Entry 8TOC (electron microscopy, 3.11 A resolution); this record covers chains R and a of the 181 polymer chains in the assembly.

# Chain R
Molecule: 4269-nt RNA strand
Source organism: Bacteria abnormis
Sequence (4269 nucleotides; numbered 1 to 4269; the number before each row is that of its first residue):
     1 GGAGUGAACCCCGGAGGGGGUUCGCUGAAAGCCGAAUCGAAUUCGACUUU
    51 GCGUGAUUCACAUCACGUCUUACUCACGAUACUAGUACCGCGAGUUAUCU
   101 UGUGGUAAUUAAAAACUACCAGGAGAUAACUUUAUGAAGAAAAGGACAAA
   151 AGCCUUGCUUCCCUAUGCGGUUUUCAUCAUACUCAGCUUUCAACUAACAU
   201 UGUUGACUGCCUUGUUUAUGUAUUACCAUUAUACCUUUUAGGAGAUGGUG
   251 UCAUGAACAUGUACAAAUGGGUACCUGAAAGUAUCCGCGAUUCUGGCGAG
   301 GGGCAACCCUCUUAUUCAAAUAAUGGUGAUUAUGCACCGAGCGGCCCUUG
   351 GGUUGCUGCGGGUAUUCAUACCAUGCCACAAUCGCUGCGGGAUUCCAUGA
   401 GAAAUUCUAUCAUGGUCACCGCGCAAGCUCGUCGUGAUGUCAUUGGCCCC
   451 GAAUGGGGCCCUGACGGACGCUUUACUGGAUAUGCUUCAGUGAUCGGGAC
   501 ACCUGAUCCUAAGCCUGCUGAUAUUGUGAACAAGUUUACAGUUGAACGCA
   551 GACCGGUCAGCAACGGAAAUUUUCAACAGCGUGUGAAAGCUGGUGACAUU
   601 GUUGUUGCACCGUAUACCAGUGAUGGAAAGAUUACUGUUAAACUAGUCGC
   651 CGGUCAGAAGGACAUUUCAAGUACUCCUGAUUACGAUUAUCGAAUUGACA
   701 GUAGUUUGGCGUCAUCCGCCGGAUUUGUUGUUGCUGGUGAACGUUGGUAU
   751 UAUACCAAACGUCACUUCAUUAUCCCUCGUUACUUCCAAAACUGGCGCAU
   801 GCGCCGGCGUAAGUACGUAACUGGUUGGGUAAUGCCAACGUUUUAUAGUC
   851 CGAAAGAGAUUUUUAAUCGCCUUAAGGAUUCGUUGGUACCAGAUACUGGG
   901 UUAGUCACCCAAGUUUGGGCAGACAACAACACAAAACGGAUGGAUUUCCU
   951 CACCGCUAUGGCUGAAAUCCCACAGACUCUCUCUUCUUUUCUCGAUGCGU
  1001 UGGGUUACCUCGGAUCGCUUAUUAAAGAUUUUAAACGUCGUCGCUUCUUU
  1051 UUAAAUAAAGCGCAUCAACGUAUCCGUAAUAAGCUCGGGGUGUCUUUCGC
  1101 AGAAAGAAGAUCACAAAUUGUAUCUAAGUACGAUCGUAAGAUCGCAUCUG
  1151 CCCGUAAGCCUGCAAUUAUUGUAAAAUUGCGGCAACGGAAAGAAAAGGCC
  1201 UUAAAAGCCCUAGAUAAAAUGCGUGUUCGAGAGGAAAAGAAAAUGAUACG
  1251 UGAAUUUGCCACUCAGGCAGCCUCACUAUGGCUUUCUUUUCGGUACGAGA
  1301 UCAUGCCGCUUUAUUAUCAAUCUCAGGACGUAUUGGACGUAAUUGCCAAC
  1351 UCGACUUCUGAAUUUAUGACAUCGCGGGACUUUGUUGCUAAAGCAAUCAA
  1401 CAUUGGAAUUCCUUUGGAAUGGAAUCUUGAUCAAGAAAACUUGGUUUCUC
  1451 AACCGAGACACAAUGUGAUGGUUAAAUCAAAAUUGUCACCCGAAAACAAC
  1501 AUCGGGAAGACUCUUUCAGUUAAUCCAUUUACAACAGCUUGGGAGCUGUU
  1551 GACAUUGUCCUUCGUCGUCGACUGGUUUGUCAACUUUGGUGACGUCAUCG
  1601 CAGGGUUUACUGGCGGUUACUCAGAUGAUUCUGGGGCAACUGCUAGUUGG
  1651 CGCUUUGAUGAUAAAAAGGUAUUCCACUUAAAGAAUAUCCCCUCAGCUAU
  1701 GGUGAUCGUCGACAUUAACUUCUACACCCGUCAGGUCAUUGACCCGCGGC
  1751 UGUGCGGGGGGCUUGCUUUCUCCCCCAAACUUAACCUUUUCCGGUAUCUU
  1801 GACGCCAUGAGUUUAUCAUGGAAUCGAUCUCGUUUAAAGAUCAGUCGAGC
  1851 UACUUGACAAUUUUCUGCGCACCCAUCCCGGGUGGCGCCCAAAGUGAGGA
  1901 AAAUCACAUGGCAAAUAAGCCAAUGCAACCGAUCACAUCUACAGCAAAUA
  1951 AAAUUGUGUGGAGUGAUCCAACUCGUUUAUCAACUACAUUUUCAGCAAGU
  2001 CUGUUACGCCAACGUGUUAAAGUUGGUAUAGCCGAACUGAAUAAUGUUUC
  2051 AGGUCAAUAUGUAUCUGUUUAUAAGCGUCCUGCACCUAAACCGGAAGGUU
  2101 GUGCAGAUGCCUGUGUCAUUAUGCCGAAUGAAAACCAAUCCAUUCGCACA
  2151 GUGAUUUCAGGGUCAGCCGAAAACUUGGCUACCUUAAAAGCAGAAUGGGA
  2201 AACUCACAAACGUAACGUUGACACACUCUUCGCGAGCGGCAACGCCGGUU
  2251 UGGGUUUCCUUGACCCUACUGCGGCUAUCGUAUCGUCUGAUACUACUGCU
  2301 UAAGUGGUGAUUACUGUGCCUAAAAGUCAAAAUAAACGACAAAUAAGACG
  2351 CAGUUCUUCCGUUAAUUACAAGAAUAUCGUUAAAGCUUGCAAUGAUGCAA
  2401 UGCUAAACGCUUGUGAUCAACUGAAGUCCACGAGUAUUCCUGCUUUCCAA
  2451 UCAAACGUCCUUUCGGAUGUUCUUUCCCUCUCUGAUGCGGCCGACAUAAC
  2501 AGUCAAGCACCGAAUUGUUUCUAAAUUCGGCGAGCCUGCUGGGUCGAGCC
  2551 UCCGCGACGUUGCUUUUAACAAUUAUAAAUUGUUCGAACAACAUCUUGGG
  2601 AGCAUUCCUCAGAUUACUAAUCUGUGGCAGGAAGGAAAAGAGUUUUUCUU
  2651 UUUGCGGAAAGCAAAGGCUAACUUGGGUAAAUGGUUAAAAACAUUUAAAC
  2701 UUGACUAUAAUUCUAUUACAGUCGAGUUCACCCCAGGUGAGUCUUAUACC
  2751 UCGGCCACUGGGCACGUAUCGGUGUUUGCUAAGCUUUCCAACUUAGCUCA
  2801 CUGGACAUGCACUGCUGACGUCGUUGAUGAUGUUUGCCAUCUAGUGUAUU
  2851 AUAAUCGCGGCCUAAAGGCUGCCGCUAGAAAACACAUCGGUCUGAUGGUC
  2901 CCAAUUGAGGGAGAGUCUGGGUUUGACACCUUUUCUCGCCACCUCAUGGG
  2951 UGUUAUAUCCAUCGUUCCUGGGGCCCGCGGCGCAUCCGUGCCGAAGAACC
  3001 AGGAAACGGACCGUUUUAUCGACGUUGAACCCACUUUCAAUAUGAUUCUC
  3051 CAGCGUUGGGUAGCGGGCGAAAUUACUCGCUGCUUAACUUUAGCUAAGAA
  3101 UCAUCUUGGCGCAUCACGGAAUAUUAACGGUAAAGUUGUAUUUCACGAUG
  3151 CUCAAGAAUUGCACAAAGAAAUGAUCCGAGAUCUUUCUUAUGCUACUAUU
  3201 GAUUUUUCAAACGCUUCUGAUAGCGUCUUGCUGUGGGUGGUACAGCUUCU
  3251 UUUUCCGAAGCAUGUAUCGUAUGUUUUGACACAGUAUCGUUCGUCGACUG
  3301 UCCAACUCGGUUCAGAUCUUAUCGAACCGAAUAAACUUUCAAGUAUGGGA
  3351 AAUGGUUUUACUUUUGAAGUAAUGACCCUCCUCUUACUGUCGAUAGGUAG
  3401 AAUCUUUGAUCCUACCUGCCGGGUUUACGGAGAUGAUGUUAUCAUCAAAG
  3451 CAGAAGUAGCCGACGAUUUCAUCAACACUGUGUCAUCCAUUGCCUUCAUG
  3501 ACGAACAAUAAGAAGACCUUUUUGAAGGGUCUCUUUCGUGAAUCAUGCGG
  3551 UGCUUUCCAAUUUGACACAUUUGACAUCCAGUCAUUUGAGUUCGAAUGGG
  3601 CUGAUAAUUUUACUGACGUUAUUGCGAUCUGCAACAAACUGAAGUUAAUU
  3651 AUCGACGCUGCUCAAUGCAACGAAGCAGUAAUAGCAAUAUUACGCAAUGC
  3701 GCAUACCGUCAUCUGUGAAUGCAUCCCUGUUCUUUGCAAGGGACCGCAGC
  3751 CGCCUGAUUUCAACCUCUUUUUAUCUCAAUAUGUUUAUGAUGAUAAUUGG
  3801 AAGAAGAAACAGAUGAAAUCUGAUUUAGCCAUAACUAAGCUAAAUAGACU
  3851 CGUUGAUAAACAAUGGGGUUUCUUUUCAGCUACACAUCAUCACCCUGAGG
  3901 AAUUAUGUUACGUAAACAUUCCUGUUUACGUCCCUCGUCGUGAUUCUGUU
  3951 CAUGCUGGCCAGAAUCUUUUCGUUGACCUUUCAAAUCUUUACGCUUUACG
  4001 UUUUACCAAAUCAACGGUAAGAGGUAAAGGUAAAUGGGUCAAUGUUCCCC
  4051 ACUGGGUUACACCGGUUGGUUCAAUUUAUCGUGCUUCCCGUAUCAGACAG
  4101 CAAUACCCUAACAUAGGGGAAUUGCCUACCUGCUACUGGUCACCACAUCA
  4151 GUUGGACUUGAUCACCUCCUAAUAAAUCUUUACGAUUUAUAAUAAUGGUA
  4201 UGUACUAUGAGUAUGUAUGUAGGUUGAAAACCCUACCCGCUUAGGAUUGC
  4251 UUAGCAGUCCUUCCCGGCA

# Chain a
Molecule: Maturation protein
Source organism: Acinetobacter phage AP205
UniProt: Q9AZ43 (Q9AZ43_9VIRU); residues 1-534 here = UniProt positions 1-534
Sequence (534 residues; each row starts with the number of its first residue):
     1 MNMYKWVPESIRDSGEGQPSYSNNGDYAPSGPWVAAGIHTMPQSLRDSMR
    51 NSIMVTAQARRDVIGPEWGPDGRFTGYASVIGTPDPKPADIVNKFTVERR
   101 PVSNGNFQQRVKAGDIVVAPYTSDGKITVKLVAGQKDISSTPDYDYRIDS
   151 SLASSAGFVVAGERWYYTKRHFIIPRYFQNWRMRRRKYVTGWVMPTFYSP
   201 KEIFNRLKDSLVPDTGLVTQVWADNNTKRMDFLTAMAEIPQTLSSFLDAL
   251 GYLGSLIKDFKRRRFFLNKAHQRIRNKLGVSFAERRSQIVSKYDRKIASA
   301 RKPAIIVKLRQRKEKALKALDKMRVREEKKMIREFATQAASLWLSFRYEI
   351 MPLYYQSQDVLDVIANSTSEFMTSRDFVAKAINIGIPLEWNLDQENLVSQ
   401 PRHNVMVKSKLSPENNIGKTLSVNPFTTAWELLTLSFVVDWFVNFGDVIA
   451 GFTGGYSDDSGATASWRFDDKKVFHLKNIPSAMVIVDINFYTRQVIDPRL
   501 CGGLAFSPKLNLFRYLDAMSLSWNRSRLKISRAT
What the authors report for this chain:
  - self-association interface (contacts with another copy of this molecule); pairs are residue here / residue on that copy: Glu-67/Gln-220, Arg-347/Asp-321 (salt bridge), Arg-402/Ser-531 (hydrogen bond), Lys-471
  - binding site for the 4269-nt RNA strand (chain R): Phe-107, Tyr-121

# Chain R / chain a interface
Pairs across the interface (79; chain R residue first):
  A2827(R) with Arg-273(a), hydrogen bond to the sugar
  U2828(R) with Arg-273(a), salt bridge to the phosphate
  U2954(R) with Lys-228(a), hydrogen bond to the base
  A3279(R) with Arg-286(a), salt bridge to the phosphate
  G3289(R) with Ser-436(a), sugar contact
  U3468(R) with Phe-265(a), base contact; Lys-269(a), base contact
  U3469(R) with Lys-269(a), sugar contact
  U3472(R) with Gln-272(a), phosphate contact; Asn-276(a), hydrogen bond to the sugar
  C3473(R) with Lys-269(a), phosphate contact; Gln-272(a), hydrogen bond to the phosphate; Arg-273(a), hydrogen bond to the phosphate
  A3474(R) with Lys-269(a), phosphate contact; Gln-272(a), hydrogen bond to the phosphate; Arg-273(a), salt bridge to the phosphate; Asn-276(a), hydrogen bond to the sugar; Val-280(a), phosphate contact
  A3475(R) with Val-280(a), phosphate contact
  C3476(R) with Asn-276(a), sugar contact; Val-280(a), sugar contact; Ala-283(a), sugar contact; Glu-284(a), phosphate contact
  C3702(R) with Glu-314(a), hydrogen bond to the sugar; Lys-318(a), hydrogen bond to the phosphate
  A3703(R) with Lys-318(a), salt bridge to the phosphate
  U3724(R) with Val-423(a), sugar contact
  U3728(R) with Gln-108(a), hydrogen bond to the phosphate
  G3729(R) with Ser-103(a), base contact; Asn-104(a), hydrogen bond to the base; Phe-107(a), stacking on the base; Gln-108(a), hydrogen bond to the phosphate
  U3730(R) with Ser-103(a), hydrogen bond to the base
  C3732(R) with Arg-99(a), salt bridge to the phosphate; Val-102(a), hydrogen bond to the base; Asn-104(a), base contact
  U3733(R) with Arg-99(a), salt bridge to the phosphate; Pro-101(a), base contact; Val-102(a), hydrogen bond to the base; Tyr-121(a), stacking on the base; Arg-493(a), hydrogen bond to the base
  U3734(R) with Arg-99(a), salt bridge to the phosphate; Tyr-121(a), hydrogen bond to the phosphate; Ser-123(a), hydrogen bond to the sugar; Asp-124(a), base contact; Arg-467(a), hydrogen bond to the sugar; Asn-489(a), hydrogen bond to the base; Phe-490(a), base contact; Tyr-491(a), hydrogen bond to the base
  U3735(R) with Arg-402(a), sugar contact; Asn-404(a), hydrogen bond to the phosphate; Tyr-491(a), phosphate contact
  G3736(R) with Asn-104(a), base contact; Val-118(a), base contact; Ala-119(a), hydrogen bond to the base; Asn-404(a), hydrogen bond to the phosphate; Thr-463(a), phosphate contact; Ser-465(a), hydrogen bond to the phosphate; Tyr-491(a), hydrogen bond to the phosphate; Arg-493(a), hydrogen bond to the sugar
  C3737(R) with Phe-107(a), base contact; Val-117(a), hydrogen bond to the base; Arg-375(a), salt bridge to the phosphate
  C3745(R) with Thr-427(a), sugar contact; Thr-428(a), sugar contact
  G3746(R) with Thr-428(a), hydrogen bond to the phosphate
  U3814(R) with Lys-329(a), salt bridge to the phosphate; Arg-333(a), salt bridge to the phosphate
  G3815(R) with Arg-326(a), salt bridge to the phosphate
  A3816(R) with Arg-326(a), salt bridge to the phosphate
  C3820(R) with Ile-289(a), sugar contact; Lys-292(a), hydrogen bond to the phosphate; Arg-312(a), salt bridge to the phosphate
  U3821(R) with Gln-288(a), sugar contact; Lys-292(a), salt bridge to the phosphate
  G3822(R) with Gln-288(a), hydrogen bond to the phosphate
  C3840(R) with Ser-299(a), hydrogen bond to the phosphate
  U3841(R) with Arg-295(a), salt bridge to the phosphate
  C3851(R) with Arg-326(a), hydrogen bond to the sugar
Also at the interface, not in a pair above, chain R (45 interface residues in all): G2826, C3288, U3290, A3466, U3467, A3477, C3727, A3738, A3817, A3818
Also at the interface, not in a pair above, chain a (59 interface residues in all): Val-111, Gly-125, Arg-264, Asn-268, Lys-277, Gly-279, Arg-285, Lys-322, Arg-324, Lys-408, Thr-534

# Summary
45 residues of chain R and 59 residues of chain a are in contact, with 33 hydrogen bonds, 15 salt bridges and
2 aromatic stacking contacts. Polar pairs include U2954(R)/Lys-228(a), G3729(R)/Asn-104(a) and
U3730(R)/Ser-103(a). From the paper: a binding site for the 4269-nt RNA strand (chain R) at Phe-107(a) and
Tyr-121(a); a self-association interface involving Glu-67(a), Arg-347(a) and Arg-402(a) among others.
Here chain R is a 4269-nt RNA strand (Bacteria abnormis) and chain a is Maturation protein (Acinetobacter
phage AP205). Entry 8TOC (Acinetobacter phage AP205) was determined by electron microscopy, deposited together
with 8TOB, 8TV9, 8TVA, 8TW2 and 8TWC.
